2X53 - chains J and V of the 27 polymer chains in the assembly; structure by X-ray diffraction, 3.90 A resolution.

Chain J:
Protein: Putative receptor binding protein
Source organism: Lactococcus phage P2
UniProtKB: Q1RNF7 (Q1RNF7_9CAUD); residues 2-264 here = UniProt positions 2-264
Chain sequence (263 residues; row label = number of the first residue in the row):
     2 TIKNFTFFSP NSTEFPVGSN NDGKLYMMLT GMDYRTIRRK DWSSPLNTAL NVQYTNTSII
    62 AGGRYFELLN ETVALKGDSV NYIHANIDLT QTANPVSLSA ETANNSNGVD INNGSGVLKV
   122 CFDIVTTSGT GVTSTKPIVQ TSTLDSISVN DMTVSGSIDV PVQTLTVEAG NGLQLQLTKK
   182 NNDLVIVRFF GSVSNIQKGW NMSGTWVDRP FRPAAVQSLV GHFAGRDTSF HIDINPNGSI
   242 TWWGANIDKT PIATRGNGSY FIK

Chain V:
Protein: ORF15
Source organism: Lactococcus phage P2
Chain sequence (298 residues; numbered 1 to 298; the number before each row is that of its first residue):
     1 GVRQYKIHTN LDGTDDKVWD VTNGKVRFYQ PSNLGLQSTN NIWQSNGIGV MGTRSITQPQ
    61 IEFKLETFGE SLEENYQLMK DFVNDILSKK FVTLEYQTEI FQVYADLALA DVTKTEGYGK
   121 NGTFSEKITF DIITKWYTYE NLTFDKIQNG KVIAGMSKIY GGTAPGNYKY IKGTSYTYYG
   181 ESDIDRLSRW DIKEEIFSFM GILYPKLPKT PAGVRFLDDI GNEYTAIVFK TEQVQDYILI
   241 NTDVNDETYQ GWKGTTALNL FPVMDFERYR TRIIEKGQME LINLSKAEFK IKRKADFV

Interface between chain J and chain V:
Residue-residue contacts - 30 pairs, chain J then chain V:
  F6(J) - Y178(V)
  T7(J) - Y178(V)
  F8(J) - Y178(V)
  F9(J) - I147(V)  hydrophobic
  F9(J) - Q148(V)
  F9(J) - G150(V)
  F9(J) - Y178(V)
  F9(J) - Y179(V)
  F9(J) - G180(V)
  S10(J) - T177(V)
  S10(J) - Y178(V)  hydrogen bond (backbone-backbone)
  S10(J) - Y179(V)
  P11(J) - G150(V)
  S13(J) - K151(V)  hydrogen bond (side chain-backbone)
  S13(J) - I153(V)
  S13(J) - M156(V)
  S13(J) - T177(V)  hydrogen bond (backbone-side chain)
  F16(J) - Y176(V)
  F16(J) - T177(V)
  P17(J) - G173(V)
  P17(J) - Y176(V)
  P17(J) - T177(V)
  V18(J) - Y170(V)
  V18(J) - S175(V)  hydrogen bond (backbone-side chain)
  V18(J) - Y176(V)  hydrogen bond (backbone-backbone)
  G19(J) - Y170(V)
  S20(J) - Y170(V)
  D23(J) - Y170(V)  hydrogen bond
  D23(J) - Y176(V)  hydrogen bond
  Y27(J) - Y170(V)
Interface residues without a listed pair, chain V (17 interface residues in all): N149, Y168, I184

Overview:
Chain J and chain V form an interface of 14 and 17 residues respectively; the contacts include 7 hydrogen
bonds. Among the polar pairs are S13(J)-K151(V), S13(J)-T177(V) and V18(J)-S175(V).
Chain J is Putative receptor binding protein and chain V is ORF15, both from Lactococcus phage P2; the
structure, Structure of the phage p2 baseplate in its activated conformation with Sr, was determined by X-ray
diffraction (same publication as 4V5I and 2WZP).
